PDB entry 7DY6 | electron microscopy, 3.68 A resolution | chains H and F of the 11 polymer chains in the assembly

Chain H:
Molecule: 63-nt DNA strand
Sequence (63 nucleotides; each row starts with the number of its first residue):
     3 AACAAAATGA TTGACAAAAG TGTTAAATTG TGCTATAATG GGAGCTGTCA CGGATGCAGG
    63 GGA

Chain F:
Name: RNA polymerase sigma factor RpoD
Source organism: Escherichia coli (strain K12)
UniProt: P00579 (RPOD_ECOLI); numbering as in UniProt (aligned over 1-613)
Amino-acid sequence (613 residues; numbered 1 to 613; the number before each row is that of its first residue):
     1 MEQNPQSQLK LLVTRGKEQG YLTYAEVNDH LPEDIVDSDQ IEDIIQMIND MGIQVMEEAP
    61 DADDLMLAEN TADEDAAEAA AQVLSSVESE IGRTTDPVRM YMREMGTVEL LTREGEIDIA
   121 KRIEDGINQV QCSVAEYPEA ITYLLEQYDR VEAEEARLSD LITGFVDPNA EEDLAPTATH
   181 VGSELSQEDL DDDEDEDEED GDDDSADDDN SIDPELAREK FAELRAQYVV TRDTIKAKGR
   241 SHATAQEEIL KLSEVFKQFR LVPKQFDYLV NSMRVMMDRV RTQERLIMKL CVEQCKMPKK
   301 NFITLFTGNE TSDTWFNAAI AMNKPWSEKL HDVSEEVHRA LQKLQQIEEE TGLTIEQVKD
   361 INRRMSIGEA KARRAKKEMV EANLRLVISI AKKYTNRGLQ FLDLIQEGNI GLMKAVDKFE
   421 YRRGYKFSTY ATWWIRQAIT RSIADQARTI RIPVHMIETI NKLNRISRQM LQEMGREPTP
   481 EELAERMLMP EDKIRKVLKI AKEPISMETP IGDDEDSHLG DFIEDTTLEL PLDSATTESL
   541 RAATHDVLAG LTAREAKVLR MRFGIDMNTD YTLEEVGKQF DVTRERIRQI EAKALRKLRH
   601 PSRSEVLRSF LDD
Not modelled in the structure: 1-89, 168-212, 237-242, 613
UniProt features mapped onto this chain:
  - DNA-binding region: Leu-573 to Ala-592 (H-T-H motif)
  - region: Arg-584 to Arg-599 (Interaction with anti-sigma factors)
  - motif: Asp-403 to Gln-406 (Interaction with polymerase core subunit RpoC)
  - site: Arg-562 (Interaction with anti-sigma factors)
  - mutagenesis: Ala-553 (A553D: Disrupts the interaction with Escherichia phage lambda antitermination protein Q), Arg-596 (R596D/E: 2-fold reduction in activation of class II Crp-dependent promoters)

How chain H and chain F interact:
Residue-residue contacts (48):
  DA12(H) with Arg-586(F), phosphate contact
  DT13(H) with Arg-584(F), salt bridge to the phosphate; Arg-586(F), salt bridge to the phosphate
  DT14(H) with Arg-584(F), salt bridge to the phosphate; Glu-585(F), base contact
  DG15(H) with Glu-585(F), base contact
  DA16(H) with Glu-585(F), hydrogen bond to the base
  DT31(H) with Pro-453(F), phosphate contact; His-455(F), salt bridge to the phosphate
  DG32(H) with Arg-441(F), phosphate contact; Arg-451(F), salt bridge to the phosphate; Pro-453(F), phosphate contact
  DT33(H) with Arg-441(F), salt bridge to the phosphate
  DC35(H) with Trp-434(F), phosphate contact; Gln-437(F), hydrogen bond to the base
  DT36(H) with Trp-433(F), hydrogen bond to the base; Trp-434(F), base contact; Gln-437(F), base contact
  DA37(H) with Glu-420(F), hydrogen bond to the base; Arg-423(F), base contact; Tyr-425(F), base contact; Tyr-430(F), base contact
  DT38(H) with Tyr-425(F), sugar contact; Thr-429(F), sugar contact
  DA39(H) with Tyr-425(F), phosphate contact; Lys-426(F), hydrogen bond to the phosphate; Thr-429(F), hydrogen bond to the phosphate
  DA40(H) with Lys-426(F), salt bridge to the phosphate; Ser-428(F), hydrogen bond to the phosphate; Thr-429(F), base contact; Thr-432(F), hydrogen bond to the base
  DT41(H) with Leu-110(F), base contact; Glu-116(F), base contact; Ala-382(F), base contact; Asn-383(F), base contact; Arg-385(F), phosphate contact; Leu-386(F), sugar contact; Ser-428(F), hydrogen bond to the base
  DG42(H) with Met-102(F), base contact; Met-105(F), base contact; Gly-106(F), hydrogen bond to the base; Arg-385(F), hydrogen bond to the base; Ser-389(F), phosphate contact
  DG43(H) with Val-98(F), base contact; Met-102(F), base contact
  DG44(H) with Val-98(F), base contact; Lys-392(F), salt bridge to the phosphate
  DA45(H) with Arg-99(F), base contact
Interface residues without a listed pair, chain H (20 interface residues in all): DT30
Interface residues without a listed pair, chain F (39 interface residues in all): Thr-107, Ile-388, Lys-414, Lys-418, Gly-424, Val-454, Lys-493, Gln-589

Overview:
20 residues of chain H face 39 of chain F across their interface; the contacts include 11 hydrogen bonds and 8
salt bridges. Polar contacts include DA16(H)/Glu-585(F), DC35(H)/Gln-437(F) and DT36(H)/Trp-433(F). Curated
annotation (UniProt) lists 2 mutagenesis sites on chain F.
Here chain H is a 63-nt DNA strand and chain F is RNA polymerase sigma factor RpoD (Escherichia coli (strain
K12)). Entry 7DY6 (A refined cryo-EM structure of an Escherichia coli RNAP-promoter open complex (RPo) with
SspA) was determined by electron microscopy.
